4KB0 - chains A and C; structure by X-ray diffraction, 2.00 A resolution.

# Chain A
Name: Ribonuclease T
Source organism: Escherichia coli
Notes: EC 3.1.13.-; fragment: RNase T
UniProtKB: P30014 (RNT_ECOLI); numbering as in UniProt (aligned over 1-215)
Amino-acid sequence (235 residues; numbered -19 to 215; the number before each row is that of its first residue; numbers below 1 keep their minus sign (Met-19 is residue -19)):
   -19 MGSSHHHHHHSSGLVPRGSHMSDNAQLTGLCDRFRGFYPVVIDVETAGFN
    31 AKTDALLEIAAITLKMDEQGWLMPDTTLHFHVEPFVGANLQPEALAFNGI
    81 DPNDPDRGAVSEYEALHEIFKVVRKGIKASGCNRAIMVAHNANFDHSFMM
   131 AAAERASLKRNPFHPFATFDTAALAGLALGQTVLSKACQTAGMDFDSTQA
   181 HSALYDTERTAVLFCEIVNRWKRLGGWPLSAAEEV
Disordered / not traced: -19 to 6, 214-215
Differences from the reference sequence: initiating methionine (-19); expression tag (-18 to 0)
Ion coordination: Mg2+ site 1: Asp23, Glu25, Asp186 (shared with DC18(C) of chain C); Mg2+ site 2: Asp23 (shared with DC17(C), DC18(C) of chain C)
Swiss-Prot annotation at these positions:
  - active site: His181 (Proton donor/acceptor)
  - binding site (Mg(2+)): Asp23, Glu25, His181, Asp186
  - site (Important for substrate binding and specificity): Phe29, Glu73, Phe77, Phe124, Phe146
  - mutagenesis: Arg13 (R13A: Strongly reduces affinity for RNA. Nearly abolishes enzyme activity), Arg15 (R15A: Strongly reduces affinity for RNA), Asp23 (D23A: Nearly abolishes enzyme activity), Glu25 (E25A: Nearly abolishes enzyme activity), Phe29 (F29A: Abolishes enzyme activity; when associated with A-73 and A-77), Glu73 (E73A: Reduces enzyme activity. Abolishes enzyme activity; when associated with A-29 and A-77), Phe77 (F77A: Abolishes enzyme activity; when associated with A-29 and A-73), Lys108 (K108A: Strongly reduces affinity for RNA), Arg114 (R114A: Strongly reduces affinity for RNA), Phe124 (F124A: Abolishes enzyme activity; when associated with A-146), Lys139 (K139A: Reduces affinity for RNA), Phe146 (F146A: Abolishes enzyme activity; when associated with A-124), 3 further mutagenesis entries in UniProt
What the authors report for this chain:
  - catalytic residues: His181 (citing earlier work)
  - binding site for the 18-nt DNA strand (chain C): Phe29

# Chain C
Molecule: 18-nt DNA strand
Sequence (18 nucleotides; row label = number of the first residue in the row):
     1 GGCCCTCTTTAGGGCCCC
Ion coordination: Mg2+ site 1: DC17, DC18 (shared with Asp23(A) of chain A); Mg2+ site 2: DC18 (shared with Asp23(A), Glu25(A), Asp186(A) of chain A)

# How chain A and chain C interact
Contacting residue pairs (21):
  Asp23(A) with DC18(C), phosphate contact
  Val24(A) with DC18(C), sugar contact
  Glu25(A) with DC18(C), phosphate contact
  Thr26(A) with DC18(C), hydrogen bond to the phosphate
  Phe29(A) with DG1(C), base contact; DC17(C), base contact; DC18(C), base contact
  Glu73(A) with DG1(C), phosphate contact
  Ala74(A) with DG1(C), base contact; DC18(C), base contact
  Phe77(A) with DC18(C), stacking on the base
  Asn78(A) with DC18(C), hydrogen bond to the phosphate
  His120(A) with DC17(C), salt bridge to the phosphate
  Asn121(A) with DC17(C), sugar contact
  Phe124(A) with DC17(C), base contact; DC18(C), sugar contact
  Thr162(A) with DC17(C), phosphate contact
  Val163(A) with DC16(C), phosphate contact; DC17(C), phosphate contact
  Leu164(A) with DC17(C), hydrogen bond to the phosphate
  Asp186(A) with DC18(C), phosphate contact
Interface residues without a listed pair, chain A (18 interface residues in all): Gly28, His181

# In short
Chain A and chain C form an interface of 18 and 4 residues respectively, with 3 hydrogen bonds, 1 salt bridge
and 1 aromatic stacking contact. Polar contacts include Thr26(A)-DC18(C), Asn78(A)-DC18(C) and
Leu164(A)-DC17(C). From the paper: the catalytic residue His181(A); a binding site for the 18-nt DNA strand
(chain C) at Phe29(A).
Here chain A is Ribonuclease T (Escherichia coli) and chain C is an 18-nt DNA strand. Entry 4KB0 (Crystal
structure of RNase T in complex with a bluge DNA (Two nucleotide insertion CC )) was determined by X-ray
diffraction together with 4KAZ and 4KB1 from the same study.
